PDB entry 2WS7 | X-ray diffraction, 2.59 A resolution | chains G and H of the 12 polymer chains in the assembly

# Chain G
Protein: Insulin A chain
UniProt: P01308 (INS_HUMAN); residues 1-21 here correspond to UniProt positions 90-110 (UniProt number = residue number + 89)
Amino-acid sequence (21 residues; each row starts with the number of its first residue):
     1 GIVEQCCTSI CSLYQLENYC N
Cystine bridges: Cys-6/Cys-11
Small-molecule neighbours: phenol (IPH): Cys-6, Ser-9, Ile-10, Cys-11, Leu-16

# Chain H
Protein: Insulin B chain
UniProt: P01308 (INS_HUMAN); residues 1-26 here correspond to UniProt positions 25-50 (UniProt number = residue number + 24)
Amino-acid sequence (26 residues; row label = number of the first residue in the row):
     1 FVNQHLCGSH LVEALYLVCG ERGFFP
Differences from the reference sequence: engineered mutation Pro-26 (Tyr50 in P01308)
Metal / ion sites: Zn2+: His-10 (together with chloride ion) (shared with 1 residue of chain D; 1 residue of chain L)
Small-molecule neighbours: phenol (IPH): Cys-7, His-10, Leu-11, Ala-14

# Interface between chain G and chain H
Contacting residue pairs - 20 pairs, chain G then chain H:
  Ile-2(G) / Leu-11(H)  hydrophobic
  Ile-2(G) / Leu-15(H)  hydrophobic
  Val-3(G) / Gln-4(H)
  Cys-6(G) / Leu-11(H)  hydrophobic
  Cys-7(G) / Cys-7(H)  disulfide
  Cys-7(G) / Leu-11(H)  hydrophobic
  Leu-13(G) / Val-18(H)  hydrophobic
  Leu-16(G) / Leu-11(H)  hydrophobic
  Leu-16(G) / Leu-15(H)
  Glu-17(G) / Val-18(H)
  Glu-17(G) / Arg-22(H)
  Tyr-19(G) / Phe-24(H)
  Cys-20(G) / Cys-19(H)  disulfide
  Cys-20(G) / Arg-22(H)
  Cys-20(G) / Gly-23(H)
  Asn-21(G) / Arg-22(H)
  Asn-21(G) / Gly-23(H)  hydrogen bond (backbone-backbone)
  Asn-21(G) / Phe-24(H)
  Asn-21(G) / Phe-25(H)
  Asn-21(G) / Pro-26(H)
Interface residues without a listed pair, chain H (12 interface residues in all): Ala-14
Disulfides between the chains: Cys-7(G)/Cys-7(H), Cys-20(G)/Cys-19(H)

# Summary
The interface between chain G and chain H involves 10 residues on one side and 12 on the other; the contacts
include 2 disulfide bonds and 1 hydrogen bond. The hydrogen-bonded pair Asn-21(G)/Gly-23(H) is a backbone
contact.
Chain G is Insulin A chain and chain H is Insulin B chain; the structure, Semi-synthetic analogue of human
insulin ProB26-DTI, was determined by X-ray diffraction together with 2WRU, 2WRV, 2WRW, 2WRX, 2WS0, 2WS1, 2WS4
and 2WS6 from the same study.
